Entry 9C3C (electron microscopy, 4.30 A resolution (low resolution: residue-level contacts below are approximate; hydrogen-bond / salt-bridge calls are withheld)); this record covers chains D and V of the 9 polymer chains in the assembly.

# Chain D
Name: Dystrophin
From: Oryctolagus cuniculus
Amino-acid sequence (3696 residues; row label = number of the first residue in the row):
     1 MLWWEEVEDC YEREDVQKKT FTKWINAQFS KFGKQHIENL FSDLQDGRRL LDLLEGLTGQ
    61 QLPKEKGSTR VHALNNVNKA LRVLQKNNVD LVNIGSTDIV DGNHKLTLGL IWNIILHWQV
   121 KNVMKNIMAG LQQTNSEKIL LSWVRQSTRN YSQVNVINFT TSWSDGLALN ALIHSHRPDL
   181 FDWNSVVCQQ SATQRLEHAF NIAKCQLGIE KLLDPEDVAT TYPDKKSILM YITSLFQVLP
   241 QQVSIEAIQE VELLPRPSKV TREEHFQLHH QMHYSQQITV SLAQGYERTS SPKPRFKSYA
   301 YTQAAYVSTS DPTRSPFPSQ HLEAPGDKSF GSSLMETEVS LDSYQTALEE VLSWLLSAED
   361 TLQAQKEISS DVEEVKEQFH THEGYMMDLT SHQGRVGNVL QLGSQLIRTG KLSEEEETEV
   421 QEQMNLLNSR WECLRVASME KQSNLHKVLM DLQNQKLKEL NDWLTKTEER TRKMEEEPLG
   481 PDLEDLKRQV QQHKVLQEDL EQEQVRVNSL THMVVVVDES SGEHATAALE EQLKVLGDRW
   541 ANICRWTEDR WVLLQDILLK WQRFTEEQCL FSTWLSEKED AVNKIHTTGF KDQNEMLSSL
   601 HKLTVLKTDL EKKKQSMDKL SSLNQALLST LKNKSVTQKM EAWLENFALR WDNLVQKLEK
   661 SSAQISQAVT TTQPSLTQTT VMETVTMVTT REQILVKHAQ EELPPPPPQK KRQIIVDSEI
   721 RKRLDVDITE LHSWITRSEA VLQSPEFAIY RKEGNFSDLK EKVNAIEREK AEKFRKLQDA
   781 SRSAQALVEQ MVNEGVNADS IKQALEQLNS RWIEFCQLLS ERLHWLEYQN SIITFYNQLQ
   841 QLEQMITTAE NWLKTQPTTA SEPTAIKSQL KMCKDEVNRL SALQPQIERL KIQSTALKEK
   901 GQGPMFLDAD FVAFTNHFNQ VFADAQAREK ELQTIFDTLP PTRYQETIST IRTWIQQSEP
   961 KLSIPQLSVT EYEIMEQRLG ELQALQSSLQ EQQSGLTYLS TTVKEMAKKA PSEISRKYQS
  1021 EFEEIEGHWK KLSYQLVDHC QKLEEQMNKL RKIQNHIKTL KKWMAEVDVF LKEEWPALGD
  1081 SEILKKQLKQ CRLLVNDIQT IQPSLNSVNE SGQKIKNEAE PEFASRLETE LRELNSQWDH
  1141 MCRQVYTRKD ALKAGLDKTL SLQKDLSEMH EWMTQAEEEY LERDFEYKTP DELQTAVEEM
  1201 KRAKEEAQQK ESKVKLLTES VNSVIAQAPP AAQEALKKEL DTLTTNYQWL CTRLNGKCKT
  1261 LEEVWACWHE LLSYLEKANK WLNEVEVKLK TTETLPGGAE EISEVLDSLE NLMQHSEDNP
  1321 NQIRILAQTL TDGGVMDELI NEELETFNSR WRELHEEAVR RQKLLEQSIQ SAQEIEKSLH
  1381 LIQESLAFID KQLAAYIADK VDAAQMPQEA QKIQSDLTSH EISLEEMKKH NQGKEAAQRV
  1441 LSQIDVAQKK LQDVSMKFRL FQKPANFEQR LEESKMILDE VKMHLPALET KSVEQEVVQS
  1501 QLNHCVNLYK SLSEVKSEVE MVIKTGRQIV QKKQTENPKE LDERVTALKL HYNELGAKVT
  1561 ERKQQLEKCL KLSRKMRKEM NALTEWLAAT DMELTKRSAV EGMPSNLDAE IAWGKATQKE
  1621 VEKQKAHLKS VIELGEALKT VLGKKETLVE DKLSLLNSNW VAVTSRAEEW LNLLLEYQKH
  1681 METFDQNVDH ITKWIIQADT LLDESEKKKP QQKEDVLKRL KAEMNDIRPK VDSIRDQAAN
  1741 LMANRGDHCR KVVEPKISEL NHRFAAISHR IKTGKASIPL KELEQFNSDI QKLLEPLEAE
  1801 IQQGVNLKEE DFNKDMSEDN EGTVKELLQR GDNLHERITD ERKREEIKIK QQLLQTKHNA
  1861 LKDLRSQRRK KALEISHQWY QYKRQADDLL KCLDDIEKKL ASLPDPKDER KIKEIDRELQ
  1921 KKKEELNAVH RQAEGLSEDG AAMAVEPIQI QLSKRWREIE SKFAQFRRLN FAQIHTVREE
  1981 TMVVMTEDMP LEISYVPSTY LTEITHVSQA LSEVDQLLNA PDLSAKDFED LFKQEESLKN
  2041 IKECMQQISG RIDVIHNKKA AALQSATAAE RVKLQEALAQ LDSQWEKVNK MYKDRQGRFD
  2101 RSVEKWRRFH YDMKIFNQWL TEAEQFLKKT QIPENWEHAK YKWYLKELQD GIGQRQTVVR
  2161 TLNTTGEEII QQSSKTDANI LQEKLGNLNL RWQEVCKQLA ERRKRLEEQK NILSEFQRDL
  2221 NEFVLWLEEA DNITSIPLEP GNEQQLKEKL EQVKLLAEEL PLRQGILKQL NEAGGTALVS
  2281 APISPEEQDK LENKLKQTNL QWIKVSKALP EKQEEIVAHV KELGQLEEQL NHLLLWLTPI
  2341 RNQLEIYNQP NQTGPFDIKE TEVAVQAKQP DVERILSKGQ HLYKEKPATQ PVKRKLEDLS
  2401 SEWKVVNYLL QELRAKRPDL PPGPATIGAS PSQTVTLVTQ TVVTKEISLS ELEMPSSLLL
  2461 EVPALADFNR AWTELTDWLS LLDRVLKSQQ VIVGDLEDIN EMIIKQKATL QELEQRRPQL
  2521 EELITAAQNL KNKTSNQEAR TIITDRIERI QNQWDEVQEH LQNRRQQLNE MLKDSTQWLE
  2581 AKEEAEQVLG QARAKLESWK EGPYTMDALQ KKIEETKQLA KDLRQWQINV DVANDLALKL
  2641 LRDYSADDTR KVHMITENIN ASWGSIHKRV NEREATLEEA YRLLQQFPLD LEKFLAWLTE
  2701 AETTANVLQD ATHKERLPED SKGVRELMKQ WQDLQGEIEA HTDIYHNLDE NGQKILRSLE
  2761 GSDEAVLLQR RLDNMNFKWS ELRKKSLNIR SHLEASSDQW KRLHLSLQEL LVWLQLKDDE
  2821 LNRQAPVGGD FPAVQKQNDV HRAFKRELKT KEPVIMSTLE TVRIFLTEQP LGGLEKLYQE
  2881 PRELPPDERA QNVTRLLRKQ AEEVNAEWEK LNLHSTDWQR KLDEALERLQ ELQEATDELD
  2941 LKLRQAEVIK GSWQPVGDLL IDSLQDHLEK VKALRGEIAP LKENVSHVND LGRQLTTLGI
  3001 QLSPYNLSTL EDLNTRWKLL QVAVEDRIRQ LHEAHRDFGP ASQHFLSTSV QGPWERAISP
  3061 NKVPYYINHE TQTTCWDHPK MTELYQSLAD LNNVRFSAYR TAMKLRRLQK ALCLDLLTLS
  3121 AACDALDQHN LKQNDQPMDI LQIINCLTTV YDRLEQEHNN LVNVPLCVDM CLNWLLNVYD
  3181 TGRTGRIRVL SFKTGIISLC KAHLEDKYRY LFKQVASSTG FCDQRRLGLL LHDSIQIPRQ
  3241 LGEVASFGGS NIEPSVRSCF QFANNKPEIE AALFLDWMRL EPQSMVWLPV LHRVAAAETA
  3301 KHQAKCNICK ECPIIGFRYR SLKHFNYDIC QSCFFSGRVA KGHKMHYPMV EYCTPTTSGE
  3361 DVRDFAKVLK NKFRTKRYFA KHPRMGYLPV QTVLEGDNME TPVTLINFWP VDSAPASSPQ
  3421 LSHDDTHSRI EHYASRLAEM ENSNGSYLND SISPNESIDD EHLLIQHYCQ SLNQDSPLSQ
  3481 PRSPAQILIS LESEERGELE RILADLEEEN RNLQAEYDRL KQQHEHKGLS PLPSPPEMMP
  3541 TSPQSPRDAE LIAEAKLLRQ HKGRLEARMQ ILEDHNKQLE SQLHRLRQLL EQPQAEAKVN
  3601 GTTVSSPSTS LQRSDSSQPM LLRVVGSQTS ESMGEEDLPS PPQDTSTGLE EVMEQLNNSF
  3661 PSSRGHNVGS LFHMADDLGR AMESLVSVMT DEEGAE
Disordered / not traced: 1-3039, 3375-3696

# Chain V
Name: Dystrobrevin
From: Oryctolagus cuniculus
Amino-acid sequence (818 residues; each row starts with the number of its first residue):
     1 MIEDSGKRGN TMAERRQLFA EMRAQDLDRI RLSTYRTACK LRFVQKKCNL HLVDIWNVIE
    61 ALRENALNNL DPNTELNVAR LEAVLSTIFY QLNKRMPTTH QIHVEQSISL LLNFLLAAFD
   121 PEGHGKISVF AVKMALATLC GGKIMDKLRY IFSMISDSSG VMVYGRYDQF LREVLKLPTA
   181 VFEGPSFGYT EQSARSCFSQ QKKVTLNGFL DTLMSDPPPQ CLVWLPLLHR LANVENVFHP
   241 VECSYCHSES MMGFRYRCQQ CHNYQLCQDC FWRGHAGGSH SNQHQMKEYT SWKSPAKKLT
   301 NALSKSLSCA SSREPLHPMF PDQPEKPLNL AHIVPPRPVT SMNDTLFSHS VPSSGSPFIT
   361 RRLPEGISAA SPVAEEHSLI KLYVNQLDHG ARSPPKDSEV EQNKMLARAA PAFLKGKGIQ
   421 YSLNVADRLA DEHVLIGLYV NMLRNNPSCM LESSNRLDEE HRLIARYAAR LAAESSSSQP
   481 TQQRSAPDIS FTIDANKQQR QLIAELENKN REILQEIQRL RLEHEQASQP APEKAQQNPT
   541 LLAELRLLRQ RKDELEQRMS ALQESRRELM VQLEGLMKLL KEEELKQGTQ GASSPRSSPS
   601 HTISRPIPMP IRSASACSTP THTPQDSLTG VGGDVQEAFA QSSRRNLRND LLVAADSITN
   661 TMSSLVKELN SEVGSETESN VDSEFTRTQF EDLVPSPTSE KAFLAQIQAR KPGYIHSGAT
   721 TSTVRSDMVT EDGDSYVRPE DENYDSDSVR QLENELKMEE YLKQKLQDEA YQLHVSTETR
   781 LKHPCPVTET KWHVLFWVFV FFGGLLSLAL QIYFWGLF
Disordered / not traced: 292-818

# Chain D / chain V interface
Contacting residue pairs - 28 pairs, chain D then chain V:
  Pro3053(D) with Glu82(V); Ser86(V); Tyr90(V)
  Trp3054(D) with Tyr90(V)
  Asn3068(D) with Ala83(V); Ser86(V)
  His3069(D) with Glu82(V)
  Glu3070(D) with Ala83(V)
  Thr3071(D) with Glu64(V); Ala83(V)
  Ala3089(D) with Thr98(V)
  Asn3092(D) with Asn93(V); Lys94(V); Met96(V)
  Arg3100(D) with Lys94(V)
  Lys3104(D) with Lys94(V)
  Leu3241(D) with Lys94(V)
  Gly3242(D) with Lys94(V); Arg95(V)
  Glu3243(D) with Lys94(V); Arg95(V)
  Ala3245(D) with Glu60(V); Gln91(V); Arg95(V)
  Ser3246(D) with Arg95(V)
  Gly3248(D) with Arg63(V)
  Gly3249(D) with Glu60(V)
  Asn3251(D) with Arg63(V)
Interface residues without a listed pair, chain D (22 interface residues in all): Gln3051, Gly3052, Val3244, Ser3250
Interface residues without a listed pair, chain V (16 interface residues in all): Leu81, Thr87, Pro97

# Summary
22 residues of chain D and 16 residues of chain V are in contact.
Here chain D is Dystrophin and chain V is Dystrobrevin, both from Oryctolagus cuniculus. Entry 9C3C (Cryo-EM
structure of native dystrophin-glycoprotein complex (DGC)) was determined by electron microscopy.
